Entry 1F0P (X-ray diffraction, 1.90 A resolution); this record covers chain A.

[Chain A]
Protein: Antigen 85-B
Source organism: Mycobacterium tuberculosis
Reference sequence: P31952 (A85B_MYCTU); residues 1-285 here correspond to UniProt positions 41-325 (UniProt number = residue number + 40)
Amino-acid sequence (285 residues; row label = number of the first residue in the row):
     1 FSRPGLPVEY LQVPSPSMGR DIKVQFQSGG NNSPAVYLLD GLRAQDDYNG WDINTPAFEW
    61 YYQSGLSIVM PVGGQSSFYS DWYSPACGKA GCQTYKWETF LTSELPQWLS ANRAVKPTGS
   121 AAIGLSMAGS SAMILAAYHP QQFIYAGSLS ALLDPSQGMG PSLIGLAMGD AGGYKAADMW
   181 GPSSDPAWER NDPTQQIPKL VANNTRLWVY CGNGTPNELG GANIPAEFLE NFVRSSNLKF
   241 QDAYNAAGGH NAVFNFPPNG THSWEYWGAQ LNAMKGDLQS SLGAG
Disordered / not traced: 1
Disulfide bonds: Cys87-Cys92
Reported in the primary citation:
  - catalytic residues: Ser126, His262 (proposed by the authors, not directly observed)
  - binding site for alpha-D-glucopyranose: Leu42, Ser126, Met159, Pro225, Leu229, Phe232, His262, Trp267
  - binding site for (4S)-2-methyl-2,4-pentanediol: Ser126, His139, Gln141
  - conformationally variable residues (order/disorder transition, side-chain flip): Gln107, Met159, Leu219, Phe232, Leu238
  - contacts within the chain: Arg43-Asp170 (salt bridge)

[Overview]
The paper reports catalytic residues Ser126 and His262; a binding site for alpha-D-glucopyranose at Leu42,
Ser126 and Met159 among others.
Chain A is Antigen 85-B (Mycobacterium tuberculosis); the structure, Mycobacterium tuberculosis antigen 85B
with trehalose, was determined by X-ray diffraction, deposited together with 1F0N.
